Entry 6FCK (X-ray diffraction, 1.90 A resolution); this record covers chain A.

Chain A:
Protein: Serine/threonine-protein kinase Chk1
Organism: Homo sapiens
Notes: EC 2.7.11.1
UniProtKB: O14757 (CHK1_HUMAN), isoform O14757-3; residue numbers follow UniProt; this construct covers 1-276
Chain sequence (276 residues; row label = number of the first residue in the row):
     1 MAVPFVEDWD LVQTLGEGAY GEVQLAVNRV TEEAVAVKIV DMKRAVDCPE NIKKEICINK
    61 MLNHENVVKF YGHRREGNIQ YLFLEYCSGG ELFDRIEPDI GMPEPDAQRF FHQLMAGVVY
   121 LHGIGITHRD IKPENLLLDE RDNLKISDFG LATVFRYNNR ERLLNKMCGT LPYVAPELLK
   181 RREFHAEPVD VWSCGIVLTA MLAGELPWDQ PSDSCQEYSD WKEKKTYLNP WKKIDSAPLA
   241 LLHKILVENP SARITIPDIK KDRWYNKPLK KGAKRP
Unresolved in the structure: 1, 271-276
Small-molecule neighbours: D4Z (2-phenyl-4-[[(3S)-piperidin-3-yl]amino]-1H-indole-7-carboxamide): Leu15, Gly16, Glu17, Val23, Ala36, Val68, Leu84, Glu85, Tyr86, Cys87, Ser88, Gly90, Glu91, Glu134, Asn135, Leu137, Ser147, Asp148
Swiss-Prot annotation at these positions:
  - active site: Asp130 (Proton acceptor)
  - binding site (ATP): Leu15 to Val23, Lys38
  - cross-link: Lys132 (Glycyl lysine isopeptide (Lys-Gly) (interchain with G-Cter in ubiquitin))

In short:
Bound to chain A: compound D4Z. From UniProt: active-site residue Asp130 and 10 ATP-binding residues.
Chain A is Serine/threonine-protein kinase Chk1 (Homo sapiens); the structure, CHK1 kinase in complex with
compound 13, was determined by X-ray diffraction (same publication as 6FC8 and 6FCF).
